PDB entry 9RAZ | X-ray diffraction, 1.38 A resolution | chains C and D of the 4 polymer chains in the assembly

# Chain C (and D)
Protein: NADP-dependent glyceraldehyde-3-phosphate dehydrogenase
Source organism: Streptococcus pyogenes
Notes: chain D of this document is another copy of the same molecule, construct and numbering; everything in this record applies to it too
UniProt: A0A4U9C786 (A0A4U9C786_STRPY); residues 1-475 here = UniProt positions 1-475
Amino-acid sequence (496 residues; row label = number of the first residue in the row; numbers below 1 keep their minus sign (Ala-20 is residue -20)):
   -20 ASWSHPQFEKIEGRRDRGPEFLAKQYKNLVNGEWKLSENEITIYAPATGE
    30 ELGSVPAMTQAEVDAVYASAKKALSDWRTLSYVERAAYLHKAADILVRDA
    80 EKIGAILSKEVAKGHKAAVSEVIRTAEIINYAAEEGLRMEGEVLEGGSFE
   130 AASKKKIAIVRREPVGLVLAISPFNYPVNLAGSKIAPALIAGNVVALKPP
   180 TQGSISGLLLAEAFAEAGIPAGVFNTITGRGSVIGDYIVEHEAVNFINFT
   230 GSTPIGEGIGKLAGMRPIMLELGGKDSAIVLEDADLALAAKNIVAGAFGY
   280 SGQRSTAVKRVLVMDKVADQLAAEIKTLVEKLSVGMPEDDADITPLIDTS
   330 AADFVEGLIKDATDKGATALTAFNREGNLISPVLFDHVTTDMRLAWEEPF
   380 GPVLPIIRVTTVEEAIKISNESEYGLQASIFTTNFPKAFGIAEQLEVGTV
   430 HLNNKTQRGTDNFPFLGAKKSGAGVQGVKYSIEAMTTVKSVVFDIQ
Disordered / not traced: -20 to 0 (chain D: -20 to -1)
Differences from the reference sequence: expression tag (-20 to 0); conflict Leu1 (Met in A0A4U9C786), Thr58 (Ala in A0A4U9C786), Ser284 (Cys in A0A4U9C786)

# Chain C / chain D interface
Contacting residue pairs (116; chain C residue first):
  Glu106(C) - Phe128(D)
  Tyr110(C) - Ser127(D)  hydrogen bond
  Tyr110(C) - Phe128(D)  hydrophobic
  Glu121(C) - Lys458(D)  salt bridge
  Glu121(C) - Tyr459(D)  hydrogen bond
  Leu123(C) - Asn441(D)
  Leu123(C) - Phe442(D)
  Leu123(C) - Pro443(D)
  Leu123(C) - Tyr459(D)
  Glu124(C) - Asn441(D)  hydrogen bond (backbone-side chain)
  Glu124(C) - Phe442(D)
  Gly125(C) - Thr439(D)
  Gly125(C) - Phe442(D)
  Ser127(C) - Tyr110(D)
  Ser127(C) - Asn441(D)
  Phe128(C) - Glu106(D)
  Phe128(C) - Tyr110(D)  hydrophobic
  Phe128(C) - Thr439(D)
  Phe128(C) - Asp440(D)
  Phe128(C) - Asn441(D)
  Glu129(C) - Thr439(D)
  Ser132(C) - Thr439(D)
  Lys135(C) - Asn433(D)
  Lys135(C) - Gln436(D)
  Lys135(C) - Phe442(D)
  Ala137(C) - Phe442(D)  hydrophobic
  Ile138(C) - Phe418(D)  hydrophobic
  Val139(C) - Pro443(D)  hydrophobic
  Arg140(C) - Glu422(D)  salt bridge
  Glu142(C) - Glu422(D)
  Glu236(C) - Met244(D)
  Gly239(C) - Gly243(D)
  Gly243(C) - Gly239(D)
  Met244(C) - Gly235(D)
  Met244(C) - Glu236(D)
  Met244(C) - Leu249(D)  hydrophobic
  Met244(C) - Leu251(D)  hydrophobic
  Met244(C) - Lys448(D)
  Met244(C) - Lys449(D)
  Met244(C) - Gly451(D)
  Met244(C) - Ala452(D)
  Ile247(C) - Gly243(D)
  Leu249(C) - Met244(D)  hydrophobic
  Leu251(C) - Met244(D)  hydrophobic
  Phe414(C) - Phe472(D)  hydrophobic
  Phe418(C) - Ile138(D)  hydrophobic
  Phe418(C) - Val470(D)  hydrophobic
  Ala421(C) - Lys468(D)  hydrogen bond (backbone-side chain)
  Ala421(C) - Val470(D)  hydrophobic
  Glu422(C) - Arg140(D)  salt bridge
  Glu422(C) - Glu142(D)
  Glu422(C) - Lys468(D)  hydrogen bond (backbone-side chain)
  Leu424(C) - Lys468(D)  hydrogen bond (backbone-side chain)
  Val426(C) - Lys468(D)
  Gly427(C) - Val467(D)
  Gly427(C) - Lys468(D)
  Gly427(C) - Ser469(D)  hydrogen bond (backbone-backbone)
  Thr428(C) - Ser469(D)
  Thr428(C) - Val471(D)
  Val429(C) - Ser469(D)  hydrogen bond (backbone-backbone)
  Val429(C) - Val470(D)
  Val429(C) - Val471(D)  hydrogen bond (backbone-backbone)
  His430(C) - Val471(D)
  Leu431(C) - Val470(D)  hydrophobic
  Leu431(C) - Val471(D)  hydrogen bond (backbone-backbone)
  Asn433(C) - Lys135(D)
  Asn433(C) - Asp473(D)  hydrogen bond
  Gln436(C) - Lys135(D)
  Thr439(C) - Gly125(D)
  Thr439(C) - Glu129(D)
  Thr439(C) - Ser132(D)
  Asp440(C) - Phe128(D)
  Asn441(C) - Leu123(D)
  Asn441(C) - Glu124(D)  hydrogen bond (side chain-backbone)
  Asn441(C) - Ser127(D)
  Asn441(C) - Phe128(D)
  Phe442(C) - Leu123(D)
  Phe442(C) - Glu124(D)
  Phe442(C) - Gly125(D)
  Phe442(C) - Lys135(D)
  Phe442(C) - Ala137(D)  hydrophobic
  Phe442(C) - Val471(D)  hydrophobic
  Pro443(C) - Leu123(D)
  Pro443(C) - Val139(D)  hydrophobic
  Pro443(C) - Ser469(D)
  Leu445(C) - Thr466(D)
  Leu445(C) - Val467(D)
  Ala452(C) - Met244(D)
  Lys458(C) - Glu121(D)  salt bridge
  Lys458(C) - Leu123(D)
  Tyr459(C) - Glu121(D)  hydrogen bond
  Tyr459(C) - Leu123(D)
  Thr466(C) - Leu445(D)
  Val467(C) - Gly427(D)
  Val467(C) - Leu445(D)
  Lys468(C) - Ala421(D)  hydrogen bond (side chain-backbone)
  Lys468(C) - Glu422(D)  hydrogen bond (side chain-backbone)
  Lys468(C) - Leu424(D)  hydrogen bond (side chain-backbone)
  Lys468(C) - Val426(D)
  Lys468(C) - Gly427(D)
  Ser469(C) - Gly427(D)  hydrogen bond (backbone-backbone)
  Ser469(C) - Thr428(D)  hydrogen bond
  Ser469(C) - Val429(D)  hydrogen bond (backbone-backbone)
  Ser469(C) - Pro443(D)
  Val470(C) - Phe418(D)  hydrophobic
  Val470(C) - Ala421(D)  hydrophobic
  Val470(C) - Val429(D)
  Val470(C) - Leu431(D)  hydrophobic
  Val471(C) - Thr428(D)
  Val471(C) - Val429(D)  hydrogen bond (backbone-backbone)
  Val471(C) - His430(D)
  Val471(C) - Leu431(D)  hydrogen bond (backbone-backbone)
  Val471(C) - Phe442(D)  hydrophobic
  Phe472(C) - Phe414(D)  hydrophobic
  Phe472(C) - Leu431(D)  hydrophobic
  Asp473(C) - Asn433(D)  hydrogen bond
Also at the interface, not in a pair above, chain C (60 interface residues in all): Ile107, Ile136, Gly235, Gln423, Lys448, Lys449, Val454
Also at the interface, not in a pair above, chain D (61 interface residues in all): Ile107, Ile136, Lys240, Ile247, Val454

# Summary
60 residues of chain C and 61 residues of chain D are in contact, with 22 hydrogen bonds and 4 salt bridges.
Polar contacts include Glu121(C)-Lys458(D), Arg140(C)-Glu422(D) and Tyr110(C)-Ser127(D).
Both chains are NADP-dependent glyceraldehyde-3-phosphate dehydrogenase (Streptococcus pyogenes). Entry 9RAZ
(Streptococcus pyogenes GapN in complex with NADP and glyceraldehyde-3-phosphate) was determined by X-ray
diffraction, deposited together with 9RAS, 9RAV, 9RAU, 9RB1 and 8QHN.
